Entry 8XUQ (electron microscopy, 3.17 A resolution); this record covers chains A and E of the 4 polymer chains in the assembly.

== Chain A (and E) ==
Protein: NRC2
Source organism: Solanum lycopersicum
Notes: chain E of this document is another copy of the same molecule, construct and numbering; everything in this record applies to it too
UniProtKB: A0A3Q7IF17 (A0A3Q7IF17_SOLLC); residues 1-885 here = UniProt positions 1-885
Sequence (885 residues; numbered 1 to 885; the number before each row is that of its first residue):
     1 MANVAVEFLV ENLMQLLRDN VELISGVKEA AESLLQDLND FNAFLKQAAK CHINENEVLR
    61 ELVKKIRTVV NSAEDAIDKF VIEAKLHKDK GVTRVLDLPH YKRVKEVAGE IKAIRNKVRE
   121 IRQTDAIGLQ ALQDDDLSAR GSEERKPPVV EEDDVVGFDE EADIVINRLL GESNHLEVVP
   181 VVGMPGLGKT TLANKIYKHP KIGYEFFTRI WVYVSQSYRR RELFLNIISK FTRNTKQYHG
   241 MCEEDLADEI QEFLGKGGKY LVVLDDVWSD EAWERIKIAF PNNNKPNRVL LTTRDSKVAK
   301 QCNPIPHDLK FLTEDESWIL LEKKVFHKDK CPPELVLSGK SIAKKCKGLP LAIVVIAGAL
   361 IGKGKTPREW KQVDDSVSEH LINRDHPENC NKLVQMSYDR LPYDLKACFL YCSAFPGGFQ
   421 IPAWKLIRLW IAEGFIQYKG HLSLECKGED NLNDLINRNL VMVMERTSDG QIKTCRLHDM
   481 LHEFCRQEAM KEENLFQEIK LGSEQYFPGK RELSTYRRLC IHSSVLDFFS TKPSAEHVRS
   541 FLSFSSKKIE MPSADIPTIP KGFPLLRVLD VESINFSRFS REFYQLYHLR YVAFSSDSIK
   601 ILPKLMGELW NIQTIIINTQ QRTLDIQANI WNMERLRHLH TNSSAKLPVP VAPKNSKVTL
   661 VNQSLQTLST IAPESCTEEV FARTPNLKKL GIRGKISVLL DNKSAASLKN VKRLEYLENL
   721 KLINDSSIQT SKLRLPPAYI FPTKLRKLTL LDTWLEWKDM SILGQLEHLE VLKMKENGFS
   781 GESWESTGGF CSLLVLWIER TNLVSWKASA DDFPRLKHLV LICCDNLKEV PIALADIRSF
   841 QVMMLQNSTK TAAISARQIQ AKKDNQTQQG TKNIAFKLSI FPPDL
Residues lining bound ligands:
  - ADP (adenosine-5'-diphosphate): Val155, Val156, Phe158, Met184, Pro185, Gly186, Leu187, Gly188, Lys189, Thr190, Thr191, Leu312, Leu320, Lys324, Pro350, Leu351, Val354, Met462, His478
  - inositol hexakisphosphate (IHP): Thr467, Ser468, Lys473, Lys689, Asn719, Lys721, Lys747, Lys773
What the authors report for this chain:
  - self-association interface (contacts with another copy of this molecule); pairs are residue here / residue on that copy: Met14-Tyr739, Arg18-Thr743, Arg18-Tyr739, Glu32-Tyr739

== Interface between chain A and chain E ==
Residue-residue contacts (32):
  Met14(A) - Tyr739(E)
  Arg18(A) - Lys712(E)
  Arg18(A) - Tyr739(E)  hydrogen bond (side chain-backbone)
  Arg18(A) - Phe741(E)
  Lys28(A) - Tyr739(E)
  Glu32(A) - Tyr739(E)
  Gln133(A) - Asp811(E)  hydrogen bond
  Glu144(A) - Glu144(E)
  Tyr438(A) - Lys744(E)  hydrogen bond
  Lys439(A) - His768(E)  hydrogen bond
  Gly440(A) - Lys744(E)  hydrogen bond (backbone-side chain)
  His441(A) - His441(E)  hydrogen bond
  Val649(A) - Lys657(E)
  Pro650(A) - Lys657(E)  hydrogen bond (backbone-side chain)
  Lys657(A) - Val649(E)
  Lys657(A) - Pro650(E)  hydrogen bond (side chain-backbone)
  Lys657(A) - Glu679(E)
  Val658(A) - Glu678(E)
  Thr659(A) - Val661(E)
  Val661(A) - Thr659(E)
  Gln663(A) - Gln663(E)
  Gln663(A) - Pro685(E)
  Glu678(A) - Val658(E)
  Glu679(A) - Lys657(E)
  Pro685(A) - Gln663(E)
  Glu715(A) - Tyr438(E)
  Tyr739(A) - Met14(E)
  Tyr739(A) - Arg18(E)
  Tyr739(A) - Lys28(E)  hydrogen bond
  Tyr739(A) - Glu32(E)
  Lys744(A) - Gly440(E)
  Gln765(A) - Gln36(E)
Interface residues without a listed pair, chain A (32 interface residues in all): Leu17, Leu35, Gln36, Asn686, Lys712, Arg713, Thr743, Asp811
Interface residues without a listed pair, chain E (31 interface residues in all): Leu17, Leu35, Gln133, Val651, Tyr716, Gln765

== In short ==
The interface between chain A and chain E involves 32 residues on one side and 31 on the other; the contacts
include 9 hydrogen bonds. Among the polar pairs are Arg18(A)-Tyr739(E), Gln133(A)-Asp811(E) and
Tyr438(A)-Lys744(E). Bound to chain A: inositol hexakisphosphate and ADP. The paper reports a self-association
interface involving Met14(A), Arg18(A) and Glu32(A) among others.
Both chains are NRC2 (Solanum lycopersicum). Entry 8XUQ (Cryo-EM structure of tomato NRC2 tetramer) was
determined by electron microscopy, deposited together with 8XUO and 8XUV.
